PDB entry 5X6B | X-ray diffraction, 2.60 A resolution | chains I and F of the 5 polymer chains in the assembly

Chain I:
Name: O-phospho-L-seryl-tRNA:Cys-tRNA synthase
Source organism: Methanocaldococcus jannaschii DSM 2661
Amino-acid sequence (417 residues; each row starts with the number of its first residue; numbers below 1 keep their minus sign (Met-20 is residue -20)):
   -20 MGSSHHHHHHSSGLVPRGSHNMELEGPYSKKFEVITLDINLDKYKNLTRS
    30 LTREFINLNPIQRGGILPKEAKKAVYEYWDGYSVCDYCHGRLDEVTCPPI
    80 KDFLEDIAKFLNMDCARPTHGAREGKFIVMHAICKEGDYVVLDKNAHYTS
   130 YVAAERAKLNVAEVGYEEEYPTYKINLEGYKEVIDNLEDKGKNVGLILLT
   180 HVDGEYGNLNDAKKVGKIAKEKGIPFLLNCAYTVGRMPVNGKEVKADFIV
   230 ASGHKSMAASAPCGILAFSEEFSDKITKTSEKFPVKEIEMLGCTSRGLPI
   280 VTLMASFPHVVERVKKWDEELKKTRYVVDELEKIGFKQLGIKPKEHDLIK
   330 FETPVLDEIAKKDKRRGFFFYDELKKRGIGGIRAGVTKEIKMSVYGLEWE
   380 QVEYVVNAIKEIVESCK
Not modelled in the structure: -20 to 15, 62-75
Modified / non-standard residues: Lys234 ((2S)-2-amino-6-[[3-hydroxy-2-methyl-5-(phosphonooxymethyl)pyridin-4-yl]methylideneamino]hexanoic acid; LLP)
What the authors report for this chain:
  - binding site for tRNACys: Asn19, Asp21, Asn25, Arg345, Gly346, Phe347, Gly364
  - specificity-determining residues: Gly346, Phe347, Gly364
  - mutagenesis - G346A, F347A, G364A: decreased binding to tRNACys

Chain F:
Name: Uncharacterized protein MJ1481
Source organism: Methanocaldococcus jannaschii
UniProt: Q58876 (Y1481_METJA); numbering as in UniProt (aligned over 1-213)
Amino-acid sequence (216 residues; numbered -2 to 213; the number before each row is that of its first residue; numbers below 1 keep their minus sign (Met-2 is residue -2)):
    -2 MNHMRVEYSKDLIRKGISTISQLKKAKIRVEKDDKKISYKDAKPGKIDVN
    48 EFKKAIYLLIEADDFLYKKAPKHELNEEEAKEFCKLIIKCQEHLNKILAN
    98 FGFEFEEKEIDEGALYIVSNKKLFKKLKNKNPNLKVVCTEGMLDIEDMRA
   148 IGVPEKALEGLKKKVEIARKNVERFIEKYKPEKIFVVVEDDKDELLYLRA
   198 KNLYNAEKLDADEILD
Not modelled in the structure: -2 to 33, 211-213
Differences from the reference sequence: initiating methionine (-2); expression tag (-1 to 0)
What the authors report for this chain:
  - binding site for tRNACys: Asn117, Lys118, Lys119, Lys122, Lys123, Lys125, Asn126, Lys160, Lys161
  - mutagenesis - N117A/K118A/K119A, K122A/K123A/K125A/N126A, K159A/K160A/K161A: decreased binding to tRNACys

How chain I and chain F interact:
Contacting residue pairs - 7 pairs, chain I then chain F:
  Thr27(I) - Tyr54(F)
  Arg28(I) - Lys50(F)
  Tyr55(I) - Asp60(F)  hydrogen bond
  Tyr55(I) - Leu63(F)
  Trp58(I) - Asp60(F)
  Trp58(I) - Tyr64(F)
  Asp59(I) - Tyr64(F)  hydrogen bond
Other interface residues (no listed pair), chain I (6 interface residues in all): Ser29

In short:
6 residues of chain I and 5 residues of chain F are in contact, with 2 hydrogen bonds. Polar contacts include
Tyr55(I)-Asp60(F) and Asp59(I)-Tyr64(F). The paper reports a binding site for tRNACys at Asn19(I), Asp21(I)
and Asn117(F) among others; G346A, F347A and G364A of chain I reduce binding to tRNACys; 6 substitutions were
tested in all.
Chain I is O-phospho-L-seryl-tRNA:Cys-tRNA synthase (Methanocaldococcus jannaschii DSM 2661) and chain F is
Uncharacterized protein MJ1481 (Methanocaldococcus jannaschii); the structure, Crystal structure of
SepCysE-SepCysS in complex with tRNACys from Methanocaldococcus jannaschii, was determined by X-ray
diffraction together with 5X6C from the same study.
